Entry 8XVB (electron microscopy, 3.40 A resolution); this record covers chains G and J of the 10 polymer chains in the assembly.

== Chain G ==
Name: ATP-dependent target DNA activator B
Organism: Escherichia phage Mu
Notes: EC 3.6.1.-
UniProt: P03763 (TARGB_BPMU); numbering as in UniProt (aligned over 1-312)
Amino-acid sequence (312 residues; each row starts with the number of its first residue):
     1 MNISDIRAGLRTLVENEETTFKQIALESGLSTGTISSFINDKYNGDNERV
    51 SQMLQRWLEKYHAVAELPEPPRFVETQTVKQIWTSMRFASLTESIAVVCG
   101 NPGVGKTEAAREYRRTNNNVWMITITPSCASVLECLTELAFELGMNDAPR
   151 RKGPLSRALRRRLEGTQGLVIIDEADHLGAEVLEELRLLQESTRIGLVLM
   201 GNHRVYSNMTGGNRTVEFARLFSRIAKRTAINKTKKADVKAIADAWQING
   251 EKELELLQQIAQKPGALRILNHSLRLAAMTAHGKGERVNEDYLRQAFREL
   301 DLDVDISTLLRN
Unresolved in the structure: 1-66
Small-molecule neighbours:
  - ATP (adenosine-5'-triphosphate), molecule 1: Arg72, Phe73, Val74, Thr76, Val79, Pro102, Gly103, Val104, Gly105, Lys106, Thr107, Glu108, Asp173, Glu174, Leu267, Arg268, Asn271
  - ATP, molecule 2: Arg187, Glu191, Arg220, Arg224
Reported in the primary citation:
  - binding site for ATP: Val74, Thr107, Arg224, Arg268, Asn271
  - mutagenesis - T107A, R224A, R268A: decreased catalytic activity on ATP
  - binding site for the 24-nt DNA strand: Arg150, Arg151
  - mutagenesis - R150A/R151A, R150A/R151A/K152A: decreased binding to the 24-nt DNA strand
  - self-association interface (contacts with another copy of this molecule): Glu134

== Chain J ==
Molecule: 24-nt DNA strand
Sequence (24 nucleotides; numbered 1 to 24; the number before each row is that of its first residue):
     1 TTTTTTTTTTTTTTTTTTTTTTTT

== How chain G and chain J interact ==
Contacting residue pairs (8):
  Ser131(G) with DT19(J), hydrogen bond to the phosphate
  Leu133(G) with DT18(J), phosphate contact; DT19(J), phosphate contact
  Arg151(G) with DT16(J), hydrogen bond to the base; DT17(J), sugar contact; DT18(J), phosphate contact
  Lys152(G) with DT18(J), hydrogen bond to the phosphate; DT19(J), salt bridge to the phosphate

== Summary ==
The chain G/chain J interface involves 4 residues from each chain, with 3 hydrogen bonds and 1 salt bridge.
Polar contacts include Arg151(G)-DT16(J), Ser131(G)-DT19(J) and Lys152(G)-DT18(J). The paper reports a binding
site for ATP at Val74(G), Thr107(G) and Arg224(G) among others; T107A, R224A and R268A of chain G reduce
catalytic activity on ATP; 5 substitutions were tested in all.
Here chain G is ATP-dependent target DNA activator B (Escherichia phage Mu) and chain J is a 24-nt DNA strand.
Entry 8XVB (Cryo-EM structure of ATP-DNA-MuB filaments) was determined by electron microscopy, deposited
together with 8XVC and 8XVD.
